PDB entry 6D3H | X-ray diffraction, 2.03 A resolution | chains A and B

[Chain A (and B)]
Name: FT_T dioxygenase
Source organism: Sphingobium herbicidovorans
Notes: chain B of this document is another copy of the same molecule, construct and numbering; everything in this record applies to it too
Amino-acid sequence (295 residues; row label = number of the first residue in the row):
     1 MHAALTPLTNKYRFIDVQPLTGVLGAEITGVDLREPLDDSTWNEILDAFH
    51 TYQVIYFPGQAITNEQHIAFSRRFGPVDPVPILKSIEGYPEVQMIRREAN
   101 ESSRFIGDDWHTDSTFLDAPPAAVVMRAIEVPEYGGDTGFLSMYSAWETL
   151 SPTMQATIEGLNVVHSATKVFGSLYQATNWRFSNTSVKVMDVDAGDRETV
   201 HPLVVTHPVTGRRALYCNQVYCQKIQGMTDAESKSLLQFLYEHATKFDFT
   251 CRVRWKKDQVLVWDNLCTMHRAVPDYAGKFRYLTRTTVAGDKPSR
Disordered / not traced: 1-9

[How chain A and chain B interact]
Contacting residue pairs (37):
  Pro19(A) - Glu133(B)
  Pro19(A) - Tyr134(B)
  Pro19(A) - Arg254(B)  hydrogen bond (backbone-side chain)
  Leu20(A) - Arg254(B)
  Thr21(A) - Tyr134(B)
  Thr21(A) - Arg252(B)
  Thr21(A) - Asp275(B)
  Gly22(A) - Asp275(B)  hydrogen bond (backbone-side chain)
  Val23(A) - Asp275(B)
  Trp110(A) - Phe247(B)  hydrophobic
  Glu133(A) - Pro19(B)
  Tyr134(A) - Pro19(B)
  Tyr134(A) - Thr21(B)
  Gly139(A) - Phe247(B)
  Phe247(A) - Trp110(B)  hydrophobic
  Phe247(A) - Gly139(B)
  Phe247(A) - Thr250(B)
  Phe247(A) - Arg252(B)
  Phe247(A) - Arg271(B)
  Phe247(A) - Val273(B)  hydrophobic
  Asp248(A) - Arg271(B)  salt bridge
  Asp248(A) - Pro274(B)
  Thr250(A) - Phe247(B)
  Thr250(A) - Arg252(B)  hydrogen bond (backbone-side chain)
  Cys251(A) - Phe247(B)
  Arg252(A) - Thr21(B)
  Arg252(A) - Phe247(B)
  Arg252(A) - Thr250(B)  hydrogen bond (side chain-backbone)
  Arg254(A) - Pro19(B)  hydrogen bond (side chain-backbone)
  Arg254(A) - Leu20(B)
  Arg271(A) - Phe247(B)
  Arg271(A) - Asp248(B)  salt bridge
  Val273(A) - Phe247(B)  hydrophobic
  Pro274(A) - Asp248(B)
  Asp275(A) - Thr21(B)
  Asp275(A) - Gly22(B)  hydrogen bond (side chain-backbone)
  Asp275(A) - Val23(B)
Also at the interface, not in a pair above, chain A (23 interface residues in all): Gln18, Gly135, Asp137, Ala272
Also at the interface, not in a pair above, chain B (21 interface residues in all): Gly135, Asp137, Cys251

[Summary]
The interface between chain A and chain B involves 23 residues on one side and 21 on the other, with 6
hydrogen bonds and 2 salt bridges. Among the polar pairs are Asp248(A)-Arg271(B), Pro19(A)-Arg254(B) and
Gly22(A)-Asp275(B).
Both chains are FT_T dioxygenase (Sphingobium herbicidovorans). Entry 6D3H (FT_T dioxygenase with bound
dichlorprop) was determined by X-ray diffraction, deposited together with 6D0O, 6D1O, 6D3I, 6D3J and 6D3M.
